PDB entry 4F1G | X-ray diffraction, 1.64 A resolution | chains B and D of the 4 polymer chains in the assembly

# Chain B (and D)
Protein: Insulin B chain
Source organism: Homo sapiens
Notes: chain D of this document is another copy of the same molecule, construct and numbering; everything in this record applies to it too
UniProtKB: P01308 (INS_HUMAN); residues 1-30 here correspond to UniProt positions 25-54 (UniProt number = residue number + 24)
Sequence (30 residues; each row starts with the number of its first residue):
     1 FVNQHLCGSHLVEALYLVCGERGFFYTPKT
Metal / ion sites: Zn2+ near H10 (its only coordinating residue here)

# How chain B and chain D interact
Residue-residue contacts (28):
  G8(B) - Y16(D)
  S9(B) - E13(D)
  S9(B) - Y16(D)
  V12(B) - V12(D)  hydrophobic
  V12(B) - Y16(D)  hydrophobic
  V12(B) - F24(D)  hydrophobic
  E13(B) - S9(D)
  E13(B) - E13(D)
  Y16(B) - G8(D)
  Y16(B) - S9(D)
  Y16(B) - V12(D)  hydrophobic
  Y16(B) - Y26(D)
  G20(B) - Y26(D)
  G20(B) - P28(D)
  G23(B) - Y26(D)
  G23(B) - P28(D)
  F24(B) - V12(D)  hydrophobic
  F24(B) - F24(D)  hydrophobic
  F24(B) - F25(D)
  F24(B) - Y26(D)  hydrogen bond (backbone-backbone)
  F25(B) - F24(D)
  F25(B) - F25(D)  hydrophobic
  Y26(B) - Y16(D)
  Y26(B) - G23(D)
  Y26(B) - F24(D)  hydrogen bond (backbone-backbone)
  P28(B) - E21(D)
  P28(B) - G23(D)
  K29(B) - E21(D)
Interface residues without a listed pair, chain B (13 interface residues in all): E21
Interface residues without a listed pair, chain D (14 interface residues in all): G20, R22, T30

# Overview
13 residues of chain B face 14 of chain D across their interface, with 2 hydrogen bonds. Its one hydrogen
bond, F24(B)-Y26(D), is backbone to backbone.
Chain B and chain D are both Insulin B chain (Homo sapiens); the structure, Human insulin, was determined by
X-ray diffraction (same publication as 4EWW, 4EWX, 4EWZ, 4EX0, 4EX1, 4EXX and 17 further entries).
